PDB entry 4FTG | X-ray diffraction, 2.51 A resolution | chains A and B of the 5 polymer chains in the assembly

== Chain A (and B) ==
Molecule: Protein S100-A10
Organism: Homo sapiens
Notes: chain B of this document is another copy of the same molecule, construct and numbering; everything in this record applies to it too
UniProt: P60903 (S10AA_HUMAN); residues 1-96 here correspond to UniProt positions 2-97 (UniProt number = residue number + 1)
Sequence (96 residues; numbered 1 to 96; the number before each row is that of its first residue):
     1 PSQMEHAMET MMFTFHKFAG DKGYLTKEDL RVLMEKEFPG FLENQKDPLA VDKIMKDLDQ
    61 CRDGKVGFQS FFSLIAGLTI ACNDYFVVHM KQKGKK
Unresolved in the structure: 92-96
Disulfide bonds: Cys61 forms a disulfide with the same residue of a neighbouring copy of this chain
UniProt features mapped onto this chain:
  - region: Asp59 to Ser70 (Ancestral calcium site)
  - modified residue (N6-acetyllysine): Lys22, Lys27, Lys36, Lys53, Lys56
  - cross-link: Lys36 (Glycyl lysine isopeptide (Lys-Gly) (interchain with G-Cter in SUMO2))
Reported in the primary citation:
  - conformationally variable residues (helix shift): Ser73 to Thr79
  - specificity-determining residues: Ser73, Gly77, Ala81 (proposed by the authors, not directly observed)

== How chain A and chain B interact ==
Pairs across the interface - 60 pairs, chain A then chain B:
  Ser2(A) - Glu37(B)  hydrogen bond (side chain-backbone)
  Gln3(A) - Thr10(B)
  Gln3(A) - Glu37(B)  hydrogen bond (backbone-side chain)
  Met4(A) - Met11(B)  hydrophobic
  Met4(A) - Thr14(B)  hydrogen bond
  Met4(A) - Glu37(B)  hydrogen bond (backbone-side chain)
  Met4(A) - Phe38(B)  hydrophobic
  Met4(A) - Ile75(B)  hydrophobic
  Glu5(A) - Glu37(B)
  Ala7(A) - Ala7(B)
  Ala7(A) - Thr10(B)
  Ala7(A) - Met11(B)  hydrophobic
  Met8(A) - Met11(B)
  Met8(A) - Phe38(B)  hydrophobic
  Met8(A) - Ile75(B)  hydrophobic
  Met8(A) - Leu78(B)  hydrophobic
  Met8(A) - Thr79(B)
  Thr10(A) - Gln3(B)
  Thr10(A) - Ala7(B)
  Met11(A) - Met4(B)  hydrophobic
  Met11(A) - Met11(B)  hydrophobic
  Met12(A) - Cys82(B)
  Met12(A) - Asn83(B)
  Met12(A) - Phe86(B)  hydrophobic
  Phe13(A) - Phe86(B)  hydrophobic
  Thr14(A) - Met4(B)  hydrogen bond
  His16(A) - Asn83(B)  hydrogen bond
  His16(A) - Phe86(B)
  His16(A) - Val87(B)
  Asp21(A) - Lys91(B)  salt bridge
  Glu37(A) - Ser2(B)  hydrogen bond (backbone-side chain)
  Glu37(A) - Gln3(B)
  Glu37(A) - Met4(B)  hydrogen bond (side chain-backbone)
  Glu37(A) - Glu5(B)
  Phe38(A) - Met4(B)  hydrophobic
  Phe38(A) - Met8(B)  hydrophobic
  Phe68(A) - Thr79(B)
  Phe68(A) - Ile80(B)  hydrophobic
  Phe68(A) - Asn83(B)
  Gln69(A) - Ile80(B)
  Phe72(A) - Phe72(B)  hydrophobic
  Phe72(A) - Ala76(B)  hydrophobic
  Phe72(A) - Thr79(B)
  Ile75(A) - Met4(B)  hydrophobic
  Ile75(A) - Met8(B)  hydrophobic
  Ala76(A) - Phe72(B)  hydrophobic
  Leu78(A) - Met8(B)  hydrophobic
  Thr79(A) - Met8(B)
  Thr79(A) - Phe68(B)
  Thr79(A) - Phe72(B)
  Ile80(A) - Gln69(B)
  Asn83(A) - Met12(B)
  Asn83(A) - His16(B)  hydrogen bond
  Asn83(A) - Phe68(B)
  Phe86(A) - Met12(B)  hydrophobic
  Phe86(A) - His16(B)
  Lys91(A) - His16(B)  hydrogen bond
  Lys91(A) - Gly20(B)  hydrogen bond (side chain-backbone)
  Lys91(A) - Asp21(B)
  Lys91(A) - Gly23(B)
Also at the interface, not in a pair above, chain A (30 interface residues in all): Lys36, Phe71, Cys82, Val87
Also at the interface, not in a pair above, chain B (32 interface residues in all): Phe13, Lys36, Phe71

== Overview ==
30 residues of chain A face 32 of chain B across their interface, with 11 hydrogen bonds and 1 salt bridge.
Polar pairs include Asp21(A)-Lys91(B), Ser2(A)-Glu37(B) and Gln3(A)-Glu37(B). The paper reports specificity
determinants Ser73(A), Gly77(A) and Ala81(A); conformational variability at Ser73(A).
Chain A and chain B are both Protein S100-A10 (Homo sapiens); the structure, The crystal structure of an AHNAK
peptide in complex with the S100A10/AnxA2 heterotetramer, was determined by X-ray diffraction.
